8I4N - chains A and B; structure by X-ray diffraction, 2.41 A resolution.

Chain A (and B):
Name: 6-phosphogluconate dehydrogenase, decarboxylating
Organism: Corynebacterium glutamicum ATCC 13032
Notes: chain B of this document is another copy of the same molecule, construct and numbering; everything in this record applies to it too
UniProtKB: Q8NQI2 (Q8NQI2_CORGL); residues 1-484 here correspond to UniProt positions 9-492 (UniProt number = residue number + 8)
Amino-acid sequence (492 residues; each row starts with the number of its first residue):
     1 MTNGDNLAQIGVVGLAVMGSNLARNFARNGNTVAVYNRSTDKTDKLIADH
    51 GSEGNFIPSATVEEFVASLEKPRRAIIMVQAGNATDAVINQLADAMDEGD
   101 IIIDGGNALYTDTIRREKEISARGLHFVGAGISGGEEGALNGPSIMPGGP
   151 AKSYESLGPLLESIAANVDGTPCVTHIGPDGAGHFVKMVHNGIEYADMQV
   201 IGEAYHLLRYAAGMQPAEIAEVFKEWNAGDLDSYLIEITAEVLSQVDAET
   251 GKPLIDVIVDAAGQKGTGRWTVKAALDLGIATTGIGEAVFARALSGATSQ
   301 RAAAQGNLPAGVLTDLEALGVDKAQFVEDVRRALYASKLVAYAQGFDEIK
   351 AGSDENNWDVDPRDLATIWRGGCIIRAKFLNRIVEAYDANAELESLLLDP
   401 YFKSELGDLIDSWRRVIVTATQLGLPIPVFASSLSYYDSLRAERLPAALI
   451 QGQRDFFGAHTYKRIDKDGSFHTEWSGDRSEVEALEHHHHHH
Unresolved in the structure: 1-3, 485-492 (chain B: 1-4, 485-492)
Differences from the reference sequence: expression tag (485-492)
What the authors report for this chain:
  - catalytic residues: Ser133, His190, Asn191 (proposed by the authors, not directly observed)
  - catalytic residues: Lys187, Glu194 (citing earlier work)
  - specificity-determining residues: Arg38 (citing earlier work)
  - mutagenesis - I374D, I374E, I374K, I374R, F457Y: abolished catalytic activity on 6PG

How chain A and chain B interact:
Contacting residue pairs (241; chain A residue first):
  Met198(A) with Ile450(B); Gln453(B); Arg454(B); Phe457(B), hydrophobic
  Ile201(A) with Gln453(B)
  Gly202(A) with Pro446(B)
  Tyr205(A) with Leu449(B), hydrophobic
  His206(A) with Arg444(B), hydrogen bond (side chain-backbone); Pro446(B)
  Tyr210(A) with Arg444(B)
  Tyr234(A) with Phe456(B); Phe457(B)
  Ile238(A) with Gln453(B); Phe456(B), hydrophobic; Phe457(B), hydrophobic
  Thr239(A) with Gln453(B), hydrogen bond
  Glu241(A) with Phe456(B); Trp475(B); Arg479(B), salt bridge
  Val242(A) with Leu449(B), hydrophobic; Gly452(B); Trp475(B), hydrophobic
  Leu243(A) with Leu449(B), hydrophobic
  Gln245(A) with Thr473(B); Trp475(B); Arg479(B), hydrogen bond (side chain-backbone)
  Asp247(A) with Arg464(B), salt bridge
  Glu249(A) with Arg464(B), salt bridge; Lys467(B), salt bridge
  Thr250(A) with Asp466(B)
  Leu254(A) with Tyr462(B); Trp475(B), hydrophobic
  Ile255(A) with Arg444(B), hydrogen bond (backbone-side chain); Ala448(B); Leu449(B), hydrophobic
  Asp256(A) with Arg444(B); Ile465(B)
  Val257(A) with Lys463(B); Arg464(B); Ile465(B), hydrogen bond (backbone-backbone); Asp466(B)
  Ile258(A) with Arg444(B), hydrogen bond (backbone-side chain); Ala448(B); Gln451(B); Tyr462(B), hydrophobic; Lys463(B); Ile465(B)
  Val259(A) with Lys463(B), hydrogen bond (backbone-backbone); Arg464(B); Ile465(B)
  Asp260(A) with Glu443(B); Arg444(B), salt bridge; Leu445(B), hydrogen bond (side chain-backbone); Ala447(B); Ala448(B)
  Ala261(A) with Gln451(B)
  Ala262(A) with Ala447(B); Ile450(B), hydrophobic; Gln451(B)
  Gln264(A) with Leu276(B), hydrogen bond (side chain-backbone); Gly279(B)
  Arg269(A) with Leu276(B); Asp277(B)
  Val272(A) with Leu276(B); Phe290(B), hydrophobic
  Lys273(A) with Lys273(B); Asp277(B), salt bridge
  Leu276(A) with Gln264(B), hydrogen bond (backbone-side chain); Arg269(B); Val272(B), hydrophobic; Lys273(B); Leu276(B), hydrophobic; Val289(B), hydrophobic; Phe290(B), hydrophobic
  Asp277(A) with Arg269(B), salt bridge; Lys273(B), salt bridge
  Gly279(A) with Gln264(B); Ala293(B)
  Ala281(A) with Phe290(B); Leu294(B), hydrophobic
  Thr282(A) with Phe290(B)
  Thr283(A) with Glu287(B); Phe290(B)
  Glu287(A) with Glu287(B); Ser432(B)
  Val289(A) with Leu276(B), hydrophobic
  Phe290(A) with Val272(B), hydrophobic; Leu276(B), hydrophobic; Ala281(B); Thr282(B); Thr283(B)
  Arg292(A) with Arg454(B)
  Ala293(A) with Gly279(B)
  Leu294(A) with Tyr436(B), hydrophobic; Ser439(B)
  Ser295(A) with Ala447(B)
  Ser299(A) with Glu394(B), hydrogen bond
  Gln300(A) with Asp347(B); Glu394(B); Tyr436(B), hydrogen bond
  Arg301(A) with Ala442(B); Glu443(B); Leu445(B)
  Ala303(A) with Glu394(B); Leu398(B), hydrophobic
  Ala304(A) with Leu398(B), hydrophobic; Leu440(B)
  Gln305(A) with Leu440(B); Arg441(B), hydrogen bond (side chain-backbone); Ala442(B); Glu443(B)
  Asn307(A) with Lys403(B)
  Leu308(A) with Leu397(B), hydrophobic; Tyr437(B); Leu440(B), hydrophobic; Arg441(B)
  Pro309(A) with Leu406(B); Gly407(B); Ile410(B); Tyr437(B), hydrogen bond (backbone-side chain)
  Ala310(A) with Ile410(B); Arg414(B), hydrogen bond (backbone-side chain); Arg441(B)
  Gly311(A) with Ile410(B); Asp411(B)
  Val312(A) with Asp411(B), hydrogen bond (backbone-side chain)
  Leu313(A) with Arg414(B); Arg441(B)
  Asp347(A) with Gln300(B)
  Ile374(A) with Phe457(B), hydrophobic
  Glu394(A) with Ser299(B), hydrogen bond; Gln300(B), hydrogen bond (side chain-backbone)
  Ser395(A) with Gln300(B)
  Leu397(A) with Leu308(B)
  Leu398(A) with Ala303(B), hydrophobic; Ala304(B); Asn307(B); Leu308(B), hydrophobic
  Lys403(A) with Asn307(B), hydrogen bond; Pro309(B)
  Leu406(A) with Pro309(B)
  Gly407(A) with Pro309(B)
  Ile410(A) with Pro309(B); Ala310(B); Gly311(B)
  Asp411(A) with Gly311(B); Val312(B), hydrogen bond (side chain-backbone)
  Arg414(A) with Ala310(B), hydrogen bond (side chain-backbone); Leu313(B); Thr421(B), hydrogen bond (side chain-backbone); Gly424(B)
  Ile417(A) with Thr421(B)
  Val418(A) with Val418(B), hydrophobic; Thr421(B); Gln422(B)
  Thr421(A) with Arg414(B), hydrogen bond (backbone-side chain); Ile417(B); Val418(B); Leu434(B)
  Gly424(A) with Arg414(B); Asp438(B); Arg441(B), hydrogen bond (backbone-side chain)
  Leu425(A) with Asp438(B)
  Pro426(A) with Ser435(B); Asp438(B); Ser439(B)
  Ile427(A) with Ser435(B), hydrogen bond (backbone-side chain)
  Pro428(A) with Ser435(B)
  Ser432(A) with Glu287(B)
  Ser435(A) with Pro426(B); Ile427(B), hydrogen bond (side chain-backbone); Pro428(B)
  Tyr436(A) with Leu294(B), hydrophobic; Gln300(B)
  Tyr437(A) with Leu308(B); Pro309(B), hydrogen bond (side chain-backbone)
  Asp438(A) with Gly424(B); Leu425(B); Pro426(B)
  Ser439(A) with Leu294(B); Pro426(B)
  Leu440(A) with Gln300(B); Ala304(B), hydrophobic
  Arg441(A) with Ala310(B); Gly424(B), hydrogen bond (side chain-backbone)
  Ala442(A) with Arg301(B)
  Glu443(A) with Asp260(B); Arg301(B), hydrogen bond (backbone-side chain); Gln305(B)
  Arg444(A) with His206(B), hydrogen bond (backbone-side chain); Tyr210(B); Ile255(B), hydrogen bond (side chain-backbone); Asp256(B); Ile258(B), hydrogen bond (side chain-backbone); Asp260(B), salt bridge
  Leu445(A) with Asp260(B), hydrogen bond (backbone-side chain); Arg301(B)
  Pro446(A) with Gly202(B); His206(B)
  Ala447(A) with Asp260(B); Ala262(B); Ser295(B)
  Ala448(A) with Ile255(B); Ile258(B); Asp260(B)
  Leu449(A) with Tyr205(B), hydrophobic; Val242(B), hydrophobic
  Ile450(A) with Met198(B), hydrophobic; Gln199(B)
  Gln451(A) with Ile258(B); Val259(B); Ala261(B); Ala262(B)
  Gly452(A) with Val242(B)
  Gln453(A) with Met198(B); Ile201(B); Thr239(B), hydrogen bond
  Arg454(A) with Met198(B); Lys265(B)
  Phe456(A) with Tyr234(B); Ile238(B), hydrophobic; Glu241(B)
  Phe457(A) with Met198(B), hydrophobic; Ile238(B), hydrophobic; Ile374(B), hydrophobic
  Tyr462(A) with Leu254(B); Ile258(B), hydrophobic
  Lys463(A) with Ile258(B); Val259(B), hydrogen bond (backbone-backbone)
  Arg464(A) with Asp247(B), salt bridge; Glu249(B); Val257(B); Val259(B)
  Ile465(A) with Val257(B), hydrogen bond (backbone-backbone); Val259(B)
  Lys467(A) with Glu249(B), salt bridge
  Trp475(A) with Val242(B), hydrophobic; Gln245(B); Leu254(B), hydrophobic
  Arg479(A) with Glu241(B), salt bridge; Gln245(B), hydrogen bond (backbone-side chain)
Other interface residues (no listed pair), chain A (116 interface residues in all): Gln199, Leu235, Ala275, Ile280, Gly286, Gln422, Ala431, Leu434, Gly458, Thr473, Glu481
Other interface residues (no listed pair), chain B (119 interface residues in all): Glu136, Glu194, Glu203, Leu235, Leu243, Ile280, Gly286, Arg292, Gly306, Ser395, Ala431, Glu481

Overview:
The interface between chain A and chain B involves 116 residues on one side and 119 on the other, with 37
hydrogen bonds and 12 salt bridges. Polar pairs include Glu241(A)-Arg479(B), Asp247(A)-Arg464(B) and
Glu249(A)-Arg464(B). The paper reports catalytic residues Ser133(A), His190(A) and Asn191(A) among others;
I374D, I374E and I374K of chain A, among others, abolish catalytic activity on 6PG; 5 substitutions were
tested in all.
Both chains are 6-phosphogluconate dehydrogenase, decarboxylating (Corynebacterium glutamicum ATCC 13032).
Entry 8I4N (Crystal strcuture of 6-phosphogluconate dehydrogenase from Corynebacterium glutamicum) was
determined by X-ray diffraction.
